6YNY - chains B and S of the 81 polymer chains in the assembly; structure by electron microscopy, 2.70 A resolution.

# Chain B
Protein: subunit b
Organism: Tetrahymena thermophila
UniProtKB: I7MJ84 (I7MJ84_TETTS); numbering as in UniProt (aligned over 1-381)
Chain sequence (381 residues; numbered 1 to 381; the number before each row is that of its first residue):
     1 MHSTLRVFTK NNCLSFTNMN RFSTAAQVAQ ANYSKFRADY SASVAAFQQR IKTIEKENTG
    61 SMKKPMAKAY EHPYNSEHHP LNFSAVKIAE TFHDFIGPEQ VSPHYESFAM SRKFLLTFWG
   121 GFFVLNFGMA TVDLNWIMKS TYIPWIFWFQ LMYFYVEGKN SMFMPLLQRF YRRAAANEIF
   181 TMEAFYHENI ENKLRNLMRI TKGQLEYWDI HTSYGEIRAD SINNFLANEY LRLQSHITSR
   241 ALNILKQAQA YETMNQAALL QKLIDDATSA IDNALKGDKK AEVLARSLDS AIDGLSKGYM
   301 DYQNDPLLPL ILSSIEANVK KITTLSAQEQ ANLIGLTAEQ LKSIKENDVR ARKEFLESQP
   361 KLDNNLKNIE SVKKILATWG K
Disordered / not traced: 1-26, 381

# Chain S
Protein: ATPTT13
Organism: Tetrahymena thermophila
UniProtKB: I7MLU7 (I7MLU7_TETTS); numbering as in UniProt (aligned over 1-145)
Chain sequence (145 residues; numbered 1 to 145; the number before each row is that of its first residue):
     1 MNSLSSKKAN SLVFKSIRNF TLQWGSLAER PMVDRVMSTS TWPVPYYQRL FKAYPIREKK
    61 DKMSLLLSDI DIDDTNWYQA KDFLRGSFRG RQIVDYVENN IASNTYILIQ QDVANMAKAY
   121 VHDICGYIDV ANKENVRILS KGDLI
Disordered / not traced: 1-20

# Interface between chain B and chain S
Contacting residue pairs (81; chain B residue first):
  Lys-56(B) with Phe-88(S)
  Glu-57(B) with Ser-87(S); Phe-88(S), hydrogen bond (side chain-backbone); Arg-89(S), hydrogen bond (side chain-backbone)
  Glu-77(B) with Arg-57(S)
  Val-86(B) with Arg-57(S)
  Glu-90(B) with Arg-57(S), salt bridge
  Glu-99(B) with Tyr-47(S), hydrogen bond; Arg-49(S), salt bridge; Leu-50(S), hydrogen bond (side chain-backbone); Phe-51(S), hydrogen bond (side chain-backbone)
  Gln-100(B) with Tyr-47(S)
  Val-101(B) with Tyr-47(S), hydrophobic; Arg-49(S)
  Ser-102(B) with Tyr-46(S), hydrogen bond; Tyr-47(S)
  His-104(B) with Pro-45(S); Tyr-46(S), hydrogen bond (backbone-backbone)
  Tyr-105(B) with Met-32(S); Pro-43(S); Val-44(S); Pro-45(S); Tyr-46(S)
  Glu-106(B) with Met-32(S); Tyr-46(S)
  Ser-107(B) with Ala-28(S); Pro-31(S); Tyr-46(S)
  Met-110(B) with Ala-28(S); Met-32(S), hydrophobic
  Tyr-186(B) with Leu-65(S)
  Ile-190(B) with Ser-68(S); Asp-69(S)
  Lys-193(B) with Asp-69(S)
  Leu-194(B) with Ser-68(S); Asp-69(S)
  Leu-197(B) with Asp-69(S); Asp-71(S)
  Gln-204(B) with Ile-109(S); Gln-110(S), hydrogen bond (side chain-backbone)
  Tyr-207(B) with Gln-110(S), hydrogen bond (side chain-backbone); Gln-111(S); Val-113(S), hydrophobic; Met-116(S), hydrophobic
  His-211(B) with Tyr-120(S), hydrogen bond
  Tyr-214(B) with Tyr-120(S), hydrogen bond (side chain-backbone); Asp-123(S), hydrogen bond; Ile-124(S), hydrogen bond (side chain-backbone)
  Arg-218(B) with Asp-123(S), salt bridge; Tyr-127(S)
  Phe-225(B) with Ala-131(S), hydrophobic
  Leu-226(B) with Ala-131(S), hydrophobic
  Glu-229(B) with Ala-131(S); Asn-135(S)
  Leu-233(B) with Asn-135(S)
  Arg-240(B) with Leu-144(S)
  Ala-241(B) with Leu-144(S)
  Ile-244(B) with Ile-145(S)
  Lys-345(B) with Ile-145(S)
  Asp-348(B) with Asp-143(S); Leu-144(S); Ile-145(S), hydrogen bond (side chain-backbone)
  Arg-352(B) with Leu-139(S), hydrogen bond (side chain-backbone); Gly-142(S), hydrogen bond (side chain-backbone); Asp-143(S), salt bridge
  Phe-355(B) with Asn-135(S); Leu-139(S), hydrophobic
  Leu-356(B) with Asn-132(S); Asn-135(S); Val-136(S), hydrophobic; Leu-139(S), hydrophobic
  Pro-360(B) with Ile-128(S), hydrophobic
  Ile-369(B) with His-122(S)
  Val-372(B) with Cys-125(S), hydrophobic
  Ile-375(B) with Gly-126(S); Ile-128(S), hydrophobic; Asp-129(S)
  Trp-379(B) with Asp-129(S); Asn-132(S), hydrogen bond (backbone-side chain)
  Gly-380(B) with Asn-132(S); Val-136(S)
Other interface residues (no listed pair), chain B (50 interface residues in all): Pro-103, Phe-108, Lys-113, Ile-210, Ile-237, Ser-358, Ser-371, Thr-378
Other interface residues (no listed pair), chain S (50 interface residues in all): Glu-29, Gln-48, Lys-59, Ile-70, Leu-108, Asp-112, Val-130, Ser-140

# In short
The chain B/chain S interface involves 50 residues from each chain; the contacts include 17 hydrogen bonds and
4 salt bridges. Among the polar pairs are Glu-90(B)/Arg-57(S), Glu-99(B)/Arg-49(S) and Arg-218(B)/Asp-123(S).
Here chain B is subunit b and chain S is ATPTT13, both from Tetrahymena thermophila. Entry 6YNY (Cryo-EM
structure of Tetrahymena thermophila mitochondrial ATP synthase - F1Fo composite dimer model) was determined
by electron microscopy (same publication as 6YNV, 6YNW, 6YNX, 6YNZ and 6YO0).
